PDB entry 2RKA | X-ray diffraction, 1.95 A resolution | chain A

Chain A:
Molecule: Phosphoenolpyruvate carboxykinase, cytosolic [GTP]
From: Rattus norvegicus
Notes: EC 4.1.1.32
UniProt: P07379 (PPCKC_RAT); residue numbers follow UniProt; this construct covers 1-622
Sequence (624 residues; numbered -1 to 622; the number before each row is that of its first residue; numbers below 1 keep their minus sign (Gly-1 is residue -1)):
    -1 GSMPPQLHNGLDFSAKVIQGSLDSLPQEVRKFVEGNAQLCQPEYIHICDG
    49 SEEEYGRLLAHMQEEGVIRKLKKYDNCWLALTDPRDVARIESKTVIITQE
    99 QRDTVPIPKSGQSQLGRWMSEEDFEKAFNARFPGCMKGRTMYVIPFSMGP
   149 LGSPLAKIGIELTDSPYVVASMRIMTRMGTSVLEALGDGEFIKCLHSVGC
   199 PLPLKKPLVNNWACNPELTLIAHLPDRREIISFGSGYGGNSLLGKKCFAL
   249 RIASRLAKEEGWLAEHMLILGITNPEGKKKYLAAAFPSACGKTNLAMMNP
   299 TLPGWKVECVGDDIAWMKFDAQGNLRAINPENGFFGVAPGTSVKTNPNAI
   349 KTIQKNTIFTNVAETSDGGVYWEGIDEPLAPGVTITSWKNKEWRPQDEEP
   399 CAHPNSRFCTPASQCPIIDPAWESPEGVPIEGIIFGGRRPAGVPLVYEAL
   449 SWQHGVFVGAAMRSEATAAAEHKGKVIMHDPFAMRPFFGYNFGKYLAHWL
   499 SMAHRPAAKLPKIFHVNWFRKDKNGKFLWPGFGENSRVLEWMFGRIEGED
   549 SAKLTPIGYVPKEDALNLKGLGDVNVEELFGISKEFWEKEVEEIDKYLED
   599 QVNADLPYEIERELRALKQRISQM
Unresolved in the structure: -1 to 3, 465-472
Sequence notes: expression tag (-1 to 0)
Metal / ion sites: Na+: Leu79, Asn208; Mn2+ site 1: Lys244, His264, Asp311 (together with 2-phosphoglycolic acid); Mn2+ site 2 near Glu607 (its only coordinating residue here)
Small-molecule neighbours: 2-phosphoglycolic acid (PGA): Ala86, Arg87, Tyr235, Gly236, Gly237, Lys243, Lys244, Asp311, Phe333, Val335, Asn403, Arg405, Phe485
UniProt features mapped onto this chain:
  - region: Gly457 to Gly487 (Omega-loop)
  - active site: Cys288
  - binding site (substrate): Arg87, Tyr235 to Gly237, Ser286, Asn403 to Arg405
  - binding site (Mn(2+)): Lys244, His264, Asp311
  - binding site (GTP): Ala287 to Asn292, Arg405, Arg436, Phe530 to Asn533
  - modified residue: Ser19 (Phosphoserine), Lys70 (N6-acetyllysine), Lys71 (N6-acetyllysine), Ser90 (Phosphoserine), Lys91 (N6-acetyllysine), Ser118 (Phosphoserine), Thr178 (Phosphothreonine), Ser286 (Phosphoserine), Lys473 (N6-acetyllysine), Lys521 (N6-acetyllysine), Lys524 (N6-acetyllysine), Lys594 (N6-acetyllysine)
  - mutagenesis: Glu89 (E89A/D/Q: Abolished phosphoenolpyruvate carboxykinase activity; decreased affinity for oxaloacetate), Ser90 (S90A: Decreased phosphorylation and increased acetylation levels), Lys91 (K91Q: 3-fold decrease of affinity for phosphoenolpyruvate), His477 (H477R: Destabilization of the closed state of the omega-loop, resulting in decreased capture rates for the weaker binding substrates associated with catalysis in the phosphoenolpyruvate to ...)

Summary:
Bound to chain A: 2-phosphoglycolic acid. Leu79 and Asn208 form the Na+ site. Lys244, His264 and Asp311 form
the Mn2+ site 1. From UniProt: active-site residue Cys288, 8 substrate-binding residues, 3 Mn2+-binding
residues and 12 GTP-binding residues.
Chain A is Phosphoenolpyruvate carboxykinase, cytosolic [GTP] (Rattus norvegicus); the structure, The
Structure of rat cytosolic PEPCK in complex with phosphoglycolate, was determined by X-ray diffraction (same
publication as 2RK7, 2RK8, 2RKD and 2RKE).
